4LPY - chains A and B; structure by X-ray diffraction, 1.92 A resolution.

# Chain A (and B)
Protein: TENCON variant G10
Organism: artificial gene
Notes: chain B of this document is another copy of the same molecule, construct and numbering; everything in this record applies to it too
Chain sequence (101 residues; numbered 1 to 101; the number before each row is that of its first residue):
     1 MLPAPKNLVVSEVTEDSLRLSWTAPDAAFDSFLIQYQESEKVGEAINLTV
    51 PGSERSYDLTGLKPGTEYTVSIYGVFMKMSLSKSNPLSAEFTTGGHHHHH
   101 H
Unresolved in the structure: 1, 99-101 (chain B: 1-2, 99-101)

# How chain A and chain B interact
Contacting residue pairs (137; chain A residue first):
  Pro3(A) - Ser84(B)
  Pro5(A) - Ser84(B)
  Pro5(A) - Leu87(B)
  Lys6(A) - Leu87(B)
  Asn7(A) - Leu87(B)
  Leu8(A) - Leu87(B)
  Leu8(A) - Ala89(B)  hydrophobic
  Leu8(A) - Phe91(B)
  Val9(A) - Phe91(B)
  Val10(A) - Phe91(B)
  Val13(A) - Thr92(B)
  Val13(A) - Thr93(B)
  Val13(A) - Gly94(B)
  Thr14(A) - Thr93(B)
  Thr14(A) - Gly94(B)  hydrogen bond (backbone-backbone)
  Glu15(A) - Gly94(B)
  Glu15(A) - Gly95(B)
  Leu18(A) - Phe91(B)  hydrophobic
  Leu18(A) - Thr93(B)
  Leu20(A) - Phe91(B)  hydrophobic
  Phe29(A) - Ser84(B)
  Ser39(A) - Glu90(B)
  Leu62(A) - Thr93(B)
  Lys63(A) - Thr93(B)  hydrogen bond (backbone-side chain)
  Pro64(A) - Thr93(B)
  Pro64(A) - Gly94(B)
  Pro64(A) - His96(B)
  Pro64(A) - His97(B)
  Gly65(A) - Thr93(B)  hydrogen bond (backbone-side chain)
  Gly65(A) - Gly94(B)  hydrogen bond (backbone-backbone)
  Gly65(A) - Gly95(B)
  Gly65(A) - His97(B)  hydrogen bond (backbone-side chain)
  Thr66(A) - Phe91(B)
  Thr66(A) - Thr92(B)
  Thr66(A) - Thr93(B)  hydrogen bond (backbone-side chain)
  Thr66(A) - His97(B)
  Glu67(A) - Glu90(B)
  Glu67(A) - Phe91(B)
  Glu67(A) - Thr92(B)
  Tyr68(A) - Ala89(B)
  Tyr68(A) - Glu90(B)
  Tyr68(A) - Phe91(B)  hydrogen bond (backbone-backbone)
  Tyr68(A) - Thr93(B)
  Thr69(A) - Ser88(B)
  Thr69(A) - Ala89(B)
  Thr69(A) - Glu90(B)  hydrogen bond
  Val70(A) - Leu87(B)
  Val70(A) - Ser88(B)  hydrogen bond (backbone-side chain)
  Val70(A) - Ala89(B)  hydrogen bond (backbone-backbone)
  Val70(A) - Phe91(B)  hydrophobic
  Ser71(A) - Leu87(B)
  Ser71(A) - Ser88(B)  hydrogen bond
  Ile72(A) - Pro86(B)
  Ile72(A) - Leu87(B)  hydrogen bond (backbone-backbone)
  Tyr73(A) - Lys83(B)
  Tyr73(A) - Ser84(B)
  Tyr73(A) - Pro86(B)  hydrophobic
  Gly74(A) - Lys83(B)
  Gly74(A) - Ser84(B)  hydrogen bond (backbone-side chain)
  Val75(A) - Leu81(B)  hydrophobic
  Val75(A) - Ser82(B)
  Phe76(A) - Ser80(B)
  Phe76(A) - Leu81(B)
  Phe76(A) - Ser82(B)  hydrogen bond (backbone-backbone)
  Phe76(A) - Lys83(B)
  Met77(A) - Ser80(B)
  Met77(A) - Leu81(B)  hydrophobic
  Lys78(A) - Lys78(B)
  Lys78(A) - Met79(B)
  Lys78(A) - Ser80(B)  hydrogen bond (backbone-backbone)
  Met79(A) - Lys78(B)
  Ser80(A) - Met77(B)
  Ser80(A) - Lys78(B)  hydrogen bond (backbone-backbone)
  Leu81(A) - Phe76(B)
  Leu81(A) - Met77(B)  hydrophobic
  Ser82(A) - Val75(B)
  Ser82(A) - Phe76(B)  hydrogen bond (backbone-backbone)
  Lys83(A) - Leu33(B)
  Lys83(A) - Tyr73(B)
  Lys83(A) - Gly74(B)
  Ser84(A) - Pro3(B)
  Ser84(A) - Ala4(B)
  Ser84(A) - Pro5(B)
  Ser84(A) - Tyr73(B)
  Ser84(A) - Gly74(B)  hydrogen bond (backbone-backbone)
  Asn85(A) - Ala4(B)
  Pro86(A) - Ile72(B)
  Pro86(A) - Tyr73(B)  hydrophobic
  Leu87(A) - Pro5(B)
  Leu87(A) - Lys6(B)
  Leu87(A) - Asn7(B)
  Leu87(A) - Leu8(B)
  Leu87(A) - Val70(B)
  Leu87(A) - Ser71(B)
  Leu87(A) - Ile72(B)  hydrogen bond (backbone-backbone)
  Ser88(A) - Thr69(B)
  Ser88(A) - Val70(B)  hydrogen bond (side chain-backbone)
  Ser88(A) - Ser71(B)  hydrogen bond
  Ala89(A) - Leu8(B)  hydrophobic
  Ala89(A) - Tyr68(B)
  Ala89(A) - Thr69(B)
  Ala89(A) - Val70(B)  hydrogen bond (backbone-backbone)
  Glu90(A) - Ser39(B)
  Glu90(A) - Glu67(B)
  Glu90(A) - Tyr68(B)
  Glu90(A) - Thr69(B)
  Phe91(A) - Leu8(B)
  Phe91(A) - Val9(B)
  Phe91(A) - Val10(B)
  Phe91(A) - Leu18(B)  hydrophobic
  Phe91(A) - Thr66(B)
  Phe91(A) - Glu67(B)
  Phe91(A) - Tyr68(B)  hydrogen bond (backbone-backbone)
  Phe91(A) - Val70(B)  hydrophobic
  Thr92(A) - Val13(B)
  Thr92(A) - Thr66(B)
  Thr92(A) - Glu67(B)
  Thr93(A) - Val13(B)
  Thr93(A) - Thr14(B)
  Thr93(A) - Leu18(B)
  Thr93(A) - Leu62(B)
  Thr93(A) - Lys63(B)  hydrogen bond (side chain-backbone)
  Thr93(A) - Pro64(B)
  Thr93(A) - Gly65(B)  hydrogen bond (side chain-backbone)
  Thr93(A) - Thr66(B)  hydrogen bond (side chain-backbone)
  Thr93(A) - Tyr68(B)
  Gly94(A) - Val13(B)
  Gly94(A) - Thr14(B)  hydrogen bond (backbone-backbone)
  Gly94(A) - Glu15(B)
  Gly94(A) - Pro64(B)
  Gly94(A) - Gly65(B)  hydrogen bond (backbone-backbone)
  Gly95(A) - Glu15(B)
  Gly95(A) - Gly65(B)
  His96(A) - Pro64(B)
  His97(A) - Pro64(B)
  His97(A) - Gly65(B)  hydrogen bond (side chain-backbone)
  His97(A) - Thr66(B)
Also at the interface, not in a pair above, chain A (52 interface residues in all): Ala4, Ser17
Also at the interface, not in a pair above, chain B (53 interface residues in all): Ser17, Leu20, Phe29, Asn85

# In short
52 residues of chain A and 53 residues of chain B are in contact; the contacts include 29 hydrogen bonds.
Polar pairs include Lys63(A)-Thr93(B), Gly65(A)-Thr93(B) and Gly65(A)-His97(B).
Both chains are TENCON variant G10 (artificial gene). Entry 4LPY (Crystal structure of TENCON variant G10) was
determined by X-ray diffraction together with 4LPT, 4LPU, 4LPV, 4LPW and 4LPX from the same study.
